3GAT - chains C and A of the 3 polymer chains in the assembly; structure by solution NMR.

# Chain C
Molecule: 16-nt DNA strand
Sequence (16 nucleotides; row label = number of the first residue in the row):
   117 AATGTTTATC TGCAAC

# Chain A
Molecule: Erythroid transcription factor gata-1
Source organism: Gallus gallus
Notes: fragment: c-terminal domain
UniProt: P17678 (GATA1_CHICK); residues 1-66 here correspond to UniProt positions 158-223 (UniProt number = residue number + 157)
Chain sequence (66 residues; each row starts with the number of its first residue):
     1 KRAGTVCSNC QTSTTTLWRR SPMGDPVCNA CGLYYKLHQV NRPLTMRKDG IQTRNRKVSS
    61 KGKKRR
Swiss-Prot annotation at these positions:
  - zinc finger: Cys-7 to Cys-31 (GATA-type 2)
  - modified residue (N6-acetyllysine): Lys-1, Lys-57, Lys-61, Lys-63
Metal / ion sites: Zn2+: Cys-7, Cys-10, Cys-28, Cys-31

# Chain C / chain A interface
Contacting residue pairs - 21 pairs, chain C then chain A:
  DT121(C) / His-38(A)  phosphate contact
  DT122(C) / Tyr-34(A)  phosphate contact
  DT122(C) / Leu-37(A)  phosphate contact
  DT122(C) / His-38(A)  phosphate contact
  DT122(C) / Met-46(A)  phosphate contact
  DT123(C) / Ala-30(A)  phosphate contact
  DT123(C) / Leu-33(A)  base contact
  DT123(C) / Tyr-34(A)  phosphate contact
  DT123(C) / Arg-42(A)  phosphate contact
  DT123(C) / Met-46(A)  phosphate contact
  DT123(C) / Gln-52(A)  phosphate contact
  DA124(C) / Thr-16(A)  phosphate contact
  DA124(C) / Asn-29(A)  base contact
  DA124(C) / Leu-33(A)  base contact
  DA124(C) / Ile-51(A)  phosphate contact
  DA124(C) / Gln-52(A)  phosphate contact
  DA124(C) / Thr-53(A)  phosphate contact
  DT125(C) / Thr-16(A)  base contact
  DT125(C) / Thr-53(A)  phosphate contact
  DT125(C) / Arg-56(A)  phosphate contact
  DC126(C) / Arg-56(A)  phosphate contact

# In short
6 residues of chain C face 13 of chain A across their interface. The Zn2+ site is built by Cys-7(A),
Cys-10(A), Cys-28(A) and Cys-31(A).
Chain C is a 16-nt DNA strand and chain A is Erythroid transcription factor gata-1 (Gallus gallus); the
structure, Solution NMR structure of the C-terminal domain of chicken gata-1 bound to DNA, 34 structures, was
determined by solution NMR, deposited together with 2GAT.
